8QOZ - chains J and 4 of the 17 polymer chains in the assembly; structure by electron microscopy, 3.10 A resolution.

[Chain J]
Name: U4/U6 small nuclear ribonucleoprotein Prp3
Source organism: Homo sapiens
Reference sequence: O43395 (PRPF3_HUMAN); residue numbers follow UniProt; this construct covers 1-683
Sequence (683 residues; row label = number of the first residue in the row):
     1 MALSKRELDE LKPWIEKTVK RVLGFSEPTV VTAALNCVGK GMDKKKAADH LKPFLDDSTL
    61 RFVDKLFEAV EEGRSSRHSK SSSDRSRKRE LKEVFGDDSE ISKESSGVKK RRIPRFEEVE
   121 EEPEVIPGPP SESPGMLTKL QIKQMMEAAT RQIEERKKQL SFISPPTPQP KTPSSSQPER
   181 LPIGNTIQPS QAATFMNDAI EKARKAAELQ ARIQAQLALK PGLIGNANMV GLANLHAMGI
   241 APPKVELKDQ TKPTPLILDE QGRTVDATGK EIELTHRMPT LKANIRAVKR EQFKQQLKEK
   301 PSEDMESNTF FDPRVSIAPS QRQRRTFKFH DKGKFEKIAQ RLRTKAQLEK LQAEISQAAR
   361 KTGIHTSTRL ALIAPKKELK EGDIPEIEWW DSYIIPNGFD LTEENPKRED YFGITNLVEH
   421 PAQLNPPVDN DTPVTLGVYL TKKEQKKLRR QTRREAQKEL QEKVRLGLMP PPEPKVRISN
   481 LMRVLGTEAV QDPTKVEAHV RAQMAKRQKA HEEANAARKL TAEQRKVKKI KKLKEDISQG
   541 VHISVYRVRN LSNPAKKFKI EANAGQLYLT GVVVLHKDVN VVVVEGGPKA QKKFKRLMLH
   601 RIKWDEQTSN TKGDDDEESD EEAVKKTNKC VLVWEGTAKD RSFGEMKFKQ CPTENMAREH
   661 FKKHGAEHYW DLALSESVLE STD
Disordered / not traced: 1-435, 520-683
Curated features (UniProtKB/Swiss-Prot):
  - modified residue: Ser164 (Phosphoserine), Thr167 (Phosphothreonine), Ser619 (Phosphoserine)
  - cross-link (Glycyl lysine isopeptide (Lys-Gly)): Lys139 (interchain with G-Cter in SUMO2), Lys244 (interchain with G-Cter in SUMO2), Lys252 (interchain with G-Cter in SUMO2)
  - natural variant: Pro493 (P493S: In RP18), Thr494 (T494M: In RP18)

[Chain 4]
Molecule: U4 snRNA
Source organism: Homo sapiens
Sequence (144 nucleotides; numbered 1 to 144; the number before each row is that of its first residue):
     1 AGCUUUGCGC AGUGGCAGUA UCGUAGCCAA UGAGGUCUAU CCGAGGCGCG AUUAUUGCUA
    61 AUUGAAAACU UUUCCCAAUA CCCCGCCGUG ACGACUUGCA AUAUAGUCGG CACUGGCAAU
   121 UUUUGACAGU CUCUACGGAG ACUG
Disordered / not traced: 81-144

[Chain J / chain 4 interface]
Contacting residue pairs (20):
  Lys442(J) - C8(4)  salt bridge to the phosphate
  Gln445(J) - C8(4)  sugar contact
  Gln445(J) - G9(4)  phosphate contact
  Lys447(J) - G23(4)  phosphate contact
  Lys447(J) - U24(4)  salt bridge to the phosphate
  Arg449(J) - G9(4)  phosphate contact
  Arg449(J) - C10(4)  salt bridge to the phosphate
  Arg450(J) - C22(4)  salt bridge to the phosphate
  Arg450(J) - G23(4)  salt bridge to the phosphate
  Arg453(J) - C10(4)  salt bridge to the phosphate
  Gln461(J) - G57(4)  hydrogen bond to the sugar
  Arg465(J) - C58(4)  hydrogen bond to the phosphate
  Lys475(J) - U13(4)  salt bridge to the phosphate
  Arg477(J) - G14(4)  salt bridge to the phosphate
  Arg507(J) - U13(4)  salt bridge to the phosphate
  Gln508(J) - G12(4)  hydrogen bond to the sugar
  His511(J) - A11(4)  hydrogen bond to the sugar
  His511(J) - G12(4)  hydrogen bond to the sugar
  Arg518(J) - G9(4)  base contact
  Arg518(J) - C10(4)  hydrogen bond to the base
Other interface residues (no listed pair), chain 4 (14 interface residues in all): G7, U59

[Summary]
Chain J and chain 4 each contribute 14 residues to their interface, with 6 hydrogen bonds and 9 salt bridges.
Polar contacts include Arg518(J)-C10(4), Gln461(J)-G57(4) and Gln508(J)-G12(4).
Chain J is U4/U6 small nuclear ribonucleoprotein Prp3 and chain 4 is U4 snRNA, both from Homo sapiens; the
structure, Cryo-EM Structure of Pre-B+5'ss+ATPgammaS Complex (core part), was determined by electron
microscopy (same publication as 8QP8, 8QP9, 8QPA, 8QPB, 8QPE and 8QPK).
